Entry 7R80 (X-ray diffraction, 2.90 A resolution); this record covers chains C and A of the 5 polymer chains in the assembly.

[Chain C]
Name: MHC class I antigen
Organism: Homo sapiens
Reference sequence: S6BVK3 (S6BVK3_HUMAN); residues 1-276 here correspond to UniProt positions 25-300 (UniProt number = residue number + 24)
Sequence (278 residues; row label = number of the first residue in the row):
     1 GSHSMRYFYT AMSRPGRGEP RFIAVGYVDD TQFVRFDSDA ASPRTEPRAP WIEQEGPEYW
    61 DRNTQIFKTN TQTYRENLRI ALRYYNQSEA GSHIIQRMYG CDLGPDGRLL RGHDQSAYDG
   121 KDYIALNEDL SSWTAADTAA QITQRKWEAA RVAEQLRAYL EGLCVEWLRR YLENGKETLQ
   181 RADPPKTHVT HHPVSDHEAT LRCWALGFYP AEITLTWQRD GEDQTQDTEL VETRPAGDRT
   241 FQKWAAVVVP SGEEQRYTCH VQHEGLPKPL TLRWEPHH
Disordered / not traced: 275-278
Sequence notes: expression tag (277-278)
Disulfide bonds: Cys101-Cys164, Cys203-Cys259
From the paper describing this entry:
  - mutagenesis - N70S (Tm change 10 degC): increased stability in response to QW9S3T

[Chain A]
Name: Alpha chain of C3 TCR
Organism: Homo sapiens
Sequence (208 residues; row label = number of the first residue in the row; numbering starts at 0):
     0 MKQEVTQIPA ALSVPEGENL VLNCSFTDSA IYNLQWFRQD PGKGLTSLLL IQSSQREQTS
    60 GRLNASLDKS SGRSTLYIAA SQPGDSATYL CAQLNQAGTA LIFGKGTTLS VSSNIQNPDP
   120 AVYQLRDSKS SDKSVCLFTD FDSQTNVSQS KDSDVYITDK CVLDMRSMDF KSNSAVAWSN
   180 KSDFACANAF NNSIIPEDTF FPSPESSS
Disordered / not traced: 0, 130-132, 204-207
Disulfide bonds: Cys23-Cys90, Cys135-Cys185

[Chain C / chain A interface]
Contacting residue pairs - 9 pairs, chain C then chain A:
  Glu58(C) with Asp27(A); Gln95(A)
  Asp61(C) with Lys1(A)
  Arg62(C) with Ile30(A); Gln95(A), hydrogen bond (side chain-backbone)
  Gln65(C) with Ala96(A)
  Leu163(C) with Ala29(A); Ile30(A), hydrophobic
  Trp167(C) with Ala29(A), hydrophobic
Other interface residues (no listed pair), chain C (8 interface residues in all): Ile66, Thr69
Other interface residues (no listed pair), chain A (9 interface residues in all): Thr26, Ser28, Thr98
The authors on this interface:
  - pairs named by the authors: Asp27(A)-Glu58(C), Ala29(A)-Trp167(C), Ile30(A)-Leu163(C), Gln95(A)-Glu58(C), Gln95(A)-Arg62(C)

[Summary]
8 residues of chain C and 9 residues of chain A are in contact; the contacts include 1 hydrogen bond. Its one
hydrogen-bonded contact is Arg62(C)-Gln95(A). The paper describes contacts between Asp27(A) and Glu58(C),
Ala29(A) and Trp167(C) and Ile30(A) and Leu163(C) among others. From the paper: N70S of chain C increases
stability in response to QW9S3T.
Chain C is MHC class I antigen and chain A is Alpha chain of C3 TCR, both from Homo sapiens; the structure,
Crystal structure of C3 TCR complex with QW9-bound HLA-B*5301, was determined by X-ray diffraction together
with 7R7V, 7R7W, 7R7X, 7R7Y and 7R7Z from the same study.
